Entry 7WNU (X-ray diffraction, 3.20 A resolution); this record covers chains A and C of the 4 polymer chains in the assembly.

Chain A:
Protein: Ribonuclease J
Source organism: Mycobacterium tuberculosis H37Rv
Notes: EC 3.5.2.6
UniProt: P9WGZ9 (RNJ_MYCTU); numbering as in UniProt (aligned over 1-558)
Amino-acid sequence (558 residues; each row starts with the number of its first residue):
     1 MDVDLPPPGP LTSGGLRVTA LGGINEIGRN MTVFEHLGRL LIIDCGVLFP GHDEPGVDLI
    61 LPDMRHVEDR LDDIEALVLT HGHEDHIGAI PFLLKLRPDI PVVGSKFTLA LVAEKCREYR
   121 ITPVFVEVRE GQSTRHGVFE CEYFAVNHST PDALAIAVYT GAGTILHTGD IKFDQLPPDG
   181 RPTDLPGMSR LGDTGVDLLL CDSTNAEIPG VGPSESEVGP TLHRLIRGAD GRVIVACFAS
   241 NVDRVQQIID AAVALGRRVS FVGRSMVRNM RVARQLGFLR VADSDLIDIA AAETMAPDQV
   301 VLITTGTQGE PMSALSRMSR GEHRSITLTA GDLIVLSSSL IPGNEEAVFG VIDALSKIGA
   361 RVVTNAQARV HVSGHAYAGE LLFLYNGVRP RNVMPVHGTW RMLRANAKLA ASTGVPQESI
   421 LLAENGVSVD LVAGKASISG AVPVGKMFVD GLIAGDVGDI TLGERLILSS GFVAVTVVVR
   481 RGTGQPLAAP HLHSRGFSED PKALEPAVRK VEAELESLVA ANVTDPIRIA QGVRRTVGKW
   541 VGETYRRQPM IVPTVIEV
Not modelled in the structure: 1-5
Curated features (UniProtKB/Swiss-Prot):
  - binding site (Zn(2+)): His-81, His-83, Asp-85, His-86, His-148, Asp-170, His-397
  - binding site (substrate): His-371 to His-375
  - cross-link: Lys-502 (Isoglutamyl lysine isopeptide (Lys-Gln) (interchain with Q-Cter in protein Pup))
  - mutagenesis: Asp-184 (D184A: Significantly decreased beta-lactamase and RNase activity), His-397 (H397V: Significantly decreased beta-lactamase and RNase activity)
Bound ions: Zn2+ site 1: His-81, His-83, His-148, Asp-170; Zn2+ site 2: His-86, His-397 (shared with A2(C) of chain C)
From the paper describing this entry:
  - binding site for the 7-nt RNA strand (chain C): Ile-27, His-83, Glu-84, Glu-118, Ser-240, Ser-265, Thr-305, Glu-310, Ser-339, Ser-373, Gly-374, His-375, His-397
  - binding site for the 7-nt RNA strand: Thr-305, Ala-314
  - self-association interface (contacts with another copy of this molecule); pairs are residue here / residue on that copy: Arg-401/Asp-353, Glu-424/Lys-357, Gly-496/Glu-464 (hydrogen bond), Glu-499/Ile-460 (hydrogen bond), Glu-499/Thr-461 (hydrogen bond), Tyr-545/Leu-452 (hydrogen bond), Arg-547/Asp-450, Arg-547/Asp-456, Leu-468, Phe-472, Met-550, Val-552
  - conformationally variable residues (loop rearrangement): Asp-58 to Leu-61, Thr-305 to Ser-313, Met-447 to Val-449
  - mutagenesis - D85A, H86A, H397A: abolished catalytic activity
  - mutagenesis - H83A, H148A: decreased catalytic activity
  - catalytic residues: Asp-85

Chain C:
Molecule: 7-nt RNA strand
Sequence (7 nucleotides; numbered 1 to 7; the number before each row is that of its first residue):
     1 AAAAAAA
Bound ions: Zn2+: A2 (shared with His-86(A), His-397(A) of chain A)

How chain A and chain C interact:
Pairs across the interface (46; chain A residue first):
  Ile-27(A) / A1(C)  sugar contact
  Phe-49(A) / A2(C)  sugar contact
  Phe-49(A) / A3(C)  stacking on the base
  His-83(A) / A2(C)  salt bridge to the phosphate
  His-83(A) / A3(C)  phosphate contact
  Glu-84(A) / A3(C)  hydrogen bond to the phosphate
  Glu-84(A) / A4(C)  base contact
  Lys-115(A) / A4(C)  base contact
  Glu-118(A) / A5(C)  hydrogen bond to the base
  Asp-170(A) / A2(C)  phosphate contact
  Thr-204(A) / A1(C)  sugar contact
  Phe-238(A) / A2(C)  sugar contact
  Ala-239(A) / A4(C)  phosphate contact
  Ser-240(A) / A2(C)  phosphate contact
  Ser-240(A) / A3(C)  hydrogen bond to the phosphate
  Gly-263(A) / A5(C)  phosphate contact
  Arg-264(A) / A5(C)  phosphate contact
  Arg-264(A) / A6(C)  phosphate contact
  Ser-265(A) / A4(C)  hydrogen bond to the phosphate
  Ser-265(A) / A5(C)  hydrogen bond to the phosphate
  Arg-268(A) / A5(C)  base contact
  Thr-305(A) / A4(C)  sugar contact
  Thr-305(A) / A5(C)  hydrogen bond to the phosphate
  Glu-310(A) / A3(C)  sugar contact
  Glu-310(A) / A4(C)  phosphate contact
  Met-312(A) / A5(C)  sugar contact
  Met-312(A) / A6(C)  sugar contact
  Ser-313(A) / A4(C)  phosphate contact
  Ser-313(A) / A5(C)  phosphate contact
  Ala-314(A) / A5(C)  hydrogen bond to the phosphate
  Arg-317(A) / A6(C)  hydrogen bond to the sugar
  Glu-322(A) / A7(C)  phosphate contact
  His-323(A) / A7(C)  hydrogen bond to the phosphate
  Arg-324(A) / A7(C)  phosphate contact
  Ser-339(A) / A1(C)  phosphate contact
  Ile-341(A) / A1(C)  sugar contact
  Ile-341(A) / A2(C)  base contact
  Pro-342(A) / A1(C)  base contact
  Ser-373(A) / A1(C)  hydrogen bond to the phosphate
  Gly-374(A) / A1(C)  hydrogen bond to the phosphate
  His-375(A) / A1(C)  sugar contact
  His-375(A) / A2(C)  salt bridge to the phosphate
  His-397(A) / A1(C)  sugar contact
  His-397(A) / A2(C)  salt bridge to the phosphate
  Arg-401(A) / A1(C)  base contact
  Met-402(A) / A1(C)  base contact
Interface residues without a listed pair, chain A (42 interface residues in all): Asp-85, His-86, His-148, Ser-149, Asn-205, Gly-306, Gln-308, Asn-344, His-371

In short:
The interface between chain A and chain C involves 42 residues on one side and 7 on the other, with 11
hydrogen bonds, 3 salt bridges and 1 aromatic stacking contact. Among the polar pairs are Glu-118(A)/A5(C),
Arg-317(A)/A6(C) and Glu-84(A)/A3(C). The paper reports the catalytic residue Asp-85(A); D85A, H86A and H397A
of chain A abolish catalytic activity; 5 substitutions were tested in all.
Here chain A is Ribonuclease J (Mycobacterium tuberculosis H37Rv) and chain C is a 7-nt RNA strand. Entry 7WNU
(Mycobacterium tuberculosis Rnase J complex with 7nt RNA) was determined by X-ray diffraction together with
7WNT from the same study.
